Entry 1TVH (X-ray diffraction, 1.80 A resolution); this record covers chains A and B of the 3 polymer chains in the assembly.

Chain A:
Protein: HLA class I histocompatibility antigen, A-2 alpha chain
From: Homo sapiens
Notes: fragment: alpha-chain
Reference sequence: P01892 (1A02_HUMAN); residues 1-275 here correspond to UniProt positions 25-299 (UniProt number = residue number + 24)
Sequence (275 residues; each row starts with the number of its first residue):
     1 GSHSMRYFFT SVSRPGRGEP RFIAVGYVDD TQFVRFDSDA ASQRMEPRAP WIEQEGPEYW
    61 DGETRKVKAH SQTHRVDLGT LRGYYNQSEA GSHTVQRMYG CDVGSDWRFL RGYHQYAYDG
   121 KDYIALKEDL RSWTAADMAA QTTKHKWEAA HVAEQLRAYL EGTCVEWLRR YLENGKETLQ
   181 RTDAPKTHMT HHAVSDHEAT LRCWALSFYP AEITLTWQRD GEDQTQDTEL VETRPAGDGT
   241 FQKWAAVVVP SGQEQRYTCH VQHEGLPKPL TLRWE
Disulfides: Cys101-Cys164, Cys203-Cys259
From the paper describing this entry:
  - contacts within the chain: Glu63-Lys66

Chain B:
Protein: Beta-2-microglobulin
From: Homo sapiens
Notes: fragment: beta-chain
Reference sequence: P61769 (B2MG_HUMAN); residues 1-99 here correspond to UniProt positions 21-119 (UniProt number = residue number + 20)
Sequence (100 residues; each row starts with the number of its first residue; numbering starts at 0):
     0 MIQRTPKIQV YSRHPAENGK SNFLNCYVSG FHPSDIEVDL LKNGERIEKV EHSDLSFSKD
    60 WSFYLLYYTE FTPTEKDEYA CRVNHVTLSQ PKIVKWDRDM
Disulfides: Cys25-Cys80
Differences from the reference sequence: initiating methionine (0)
Swiss-Prot annotation at these positions:
  - modified residue: Gln2 (Pyrrolidone carboxylic acid)
  - glycosylation: Ile1 (N-linked (Glc) (glycation) isoleucine), Lys19 (N-linked (Glc) (glycation) lysine), Lys41 (N-linked (Glc) (glycation) lysine), Lys48 (N-linked (Glc) (glycation) lysine), Lys58 (N-linked (Glc) (glycation) lysine), Lys91 (N-linked (Glc) (glycation) lysine), Lys94 (N-linked (Glc) (glycation) lysine)

How chain A and chain B interact:
Contacting residue pairs (56; chain A residue first):
  Phe8(A) with Phe56(B)
  Phe9(A) with Phe56(B)
  Thr10(A) with Phe56(B); Phe62(B)
  Val12(A) with Ser33(B)
  Ile23(A) with Leu54(B)
  Val25(A) with Asp53(B); Leu54(B); Ser55(B)
  Tyr27(A) with Ser55(B); Tyr63(B), hydrogen bond
  Gln32(A) with Asp53(B), hydrogen bond
  Arg35(A) with Asp53(B), salt bridge
  Arg48(A) with Asp53(B), salt bridge
  His93(A) with Met0(B)
  Gln96(A) with His31(B), hydrogen bond; Phe56(B); Trp60(B), hydrogen bond (side chain-backbone); Phe62(B)
  Arg97(A) with Phe56(B)
  Met98(A) with Phe56(B), hydrophobic; Lys58(B); Trp60(B), hydrophobic
  Gln115(A) with Trp60(B)
  Tyr116(A) with Trp60(B)
  Ala117(A) with Trp60(B), hydrophobic
  Asp119(A) with Met0(B); Ile1(B)
  Gly120(A) with Ile1(B); His31(B)
  Lys121(A) with Ile1(B)
  Asp122(A) with Trp60(B), hydrogen bond
  Thr190(A) with Met99(B), hydrogen bond (side chain-backbone)
  His192(A) with Asp98(B), hydrogen bond (side chain-backbone)
  Arg202(A) with Met99(B), hydrogen bond (side chain-backbone)
  Trp204(A) with Met99(B), hydrogen bond (side chain-backbone)
  Val231(A) with Gln8(B)
  Glu232(A) with Lys6(B), salt bridge; Gln8(B), hydrogen bond (backbone-side chain); Tyr26(B); Ser28(B)
  Thr233(A) with Tyr26(B)
  Arg234(A) with Gln8(B), hydrogen bond; Tyr10(B); Tyr26(B)
  Pro235(A) with Tyr10(B), hydrogen bond (backbone-side chain); Asn24(B); Tyr26(B); Leu65(B), hydrophobic
  Ala236(A) with Arg12(B), hydrogen bond (backbone-side chain); Asn24(B), hydrogen bond (backbone-side chain)
  Gly237(A) with Arg12(B)
  Gln242(A) with Tyr10(B); Ser11(B); Arg12(B), hydrogen bond (side chain-backbone)
  Trp244(A) with Met99(B), hydrophobic
Interface residues without a listed pair, chain A (36 interface residues in all): Thr94, Asp238
Interface residues without a listed pair, chain B (27 interface residues in all): His13, Pro32, Ser57, Asp59

Overview:
The interface between chain A and chain B involves 36 residues on one side and 27 on the other; the contacts
include 15 hydrogen bonds and 3 salt bridges. Polar pairs include Arg35(A)-Asp53(B), Arg48(A)-Asp53(B) and
Glu232(A)-Lys6(B). From the paper: contacts within the chain involving Glu63(A) and Lys66(A).
Chain A is HLA class I histocompatibility antigen, A-2 alpha chain and chain B is Beta-2-microglobulin, both
from Homo sapiens; the structure, Crystal structure of Modified Melanoma Antigen gp100(209-T2M) Bound to Human
Class I MHC HLA-A2, was determined by X-ray diffraction, deposited together with 1TVB.
